PDB entry 6VVY | electron microscopy, 3.42 A resolution | chains C and O of the 10 polymer chains in the assembly

== Chain C ==
Name: DNA-directed RNA polymerase subunit beta
Organism: Mycobacterium tuberculosis
Notes: EC 2.7.7.6
Reference sequence: V9Z879 (V9Z879_MYCTX); residues 7-1178 here correspond to UniProt positions 1-1172 (UniProt number = residue number - 6)
Chain sequence (1179 residues; row label = number of the first residue in the row):
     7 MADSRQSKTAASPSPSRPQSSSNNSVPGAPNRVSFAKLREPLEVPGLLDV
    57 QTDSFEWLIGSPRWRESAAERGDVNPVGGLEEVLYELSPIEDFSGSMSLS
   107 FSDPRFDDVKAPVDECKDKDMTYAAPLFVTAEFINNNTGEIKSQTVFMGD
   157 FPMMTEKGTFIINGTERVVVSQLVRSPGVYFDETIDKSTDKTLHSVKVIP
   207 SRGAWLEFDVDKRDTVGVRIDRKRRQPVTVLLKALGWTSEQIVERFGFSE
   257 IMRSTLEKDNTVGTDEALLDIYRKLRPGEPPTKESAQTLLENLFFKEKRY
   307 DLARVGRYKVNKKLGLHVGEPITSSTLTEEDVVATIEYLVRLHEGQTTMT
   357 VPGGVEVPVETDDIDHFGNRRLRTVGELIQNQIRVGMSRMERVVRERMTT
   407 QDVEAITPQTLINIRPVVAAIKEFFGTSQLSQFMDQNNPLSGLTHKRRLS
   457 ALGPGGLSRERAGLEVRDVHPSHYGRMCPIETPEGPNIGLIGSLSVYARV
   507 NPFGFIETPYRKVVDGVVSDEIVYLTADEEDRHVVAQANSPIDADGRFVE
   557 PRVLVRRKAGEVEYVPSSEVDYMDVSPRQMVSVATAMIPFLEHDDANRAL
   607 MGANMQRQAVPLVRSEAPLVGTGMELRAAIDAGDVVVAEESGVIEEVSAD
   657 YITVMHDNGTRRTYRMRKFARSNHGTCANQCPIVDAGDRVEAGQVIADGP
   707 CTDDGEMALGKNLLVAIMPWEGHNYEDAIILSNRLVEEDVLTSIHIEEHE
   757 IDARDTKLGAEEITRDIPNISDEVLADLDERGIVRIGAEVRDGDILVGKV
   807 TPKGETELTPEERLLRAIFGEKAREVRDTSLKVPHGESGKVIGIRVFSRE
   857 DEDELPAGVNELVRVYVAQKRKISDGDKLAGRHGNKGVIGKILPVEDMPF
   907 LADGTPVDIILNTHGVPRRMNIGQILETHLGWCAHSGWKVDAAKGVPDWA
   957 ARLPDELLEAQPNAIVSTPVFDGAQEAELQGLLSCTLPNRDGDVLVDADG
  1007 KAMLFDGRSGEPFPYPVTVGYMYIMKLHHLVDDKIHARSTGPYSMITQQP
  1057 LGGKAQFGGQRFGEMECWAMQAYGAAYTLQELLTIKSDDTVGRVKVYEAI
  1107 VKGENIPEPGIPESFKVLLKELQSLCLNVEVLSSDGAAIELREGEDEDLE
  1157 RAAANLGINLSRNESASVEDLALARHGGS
Unresolved in the structure: 7-29, 1141-1185
Sequence notes: expression tag (1179-1185)
Ligand contacts: sorangicin a (SRN): Val176, Gln435, Leu436, Gln438, Phe439, Asp441, Thr450, His451, Arg454, Ser456, Leu458, Gly459, Arg465, Pro489, Asn493, Ile497, Arg613, His680

== Chain O ==
Molecule: 90-nt DNA strand
Organism: Mycobacterium tuberculosis
Sequence (90 nucleotides; numbered 1 to 90; the number before each row is that of its first residue):
     1 GGCTATGGATGACCGAACCTGGTCTTGACTCCATTGCCGGATTTGTATTA
    51 GACTGGCAGGGTTGCCCCGAAGCGGGCGGAAACAAGCACG
Unresolved in the structure: 1-13, 79-90

== Chain C / chain O interface ==
Pairs across the interface (12; chain C residue first):
  Gly209(C) with DG61(O), hydrogen bond to the base
  Trp211(C) with DG61(O), base contact
  Arg228(C) with DG61(O), hydrogen bond to the sugar
  Arg305(C) with DG59(O), base contact
  Arg398(C) with DC57(O), phosphate contact; DA58(O), salt bridge to the phosphate
  Gly462(C) with DT62(O), base contact
  Leu463(C) with DT62(O), base contact
  Ser464(C) with DT62(O), hydrogen bond to the base
  Glu466(C) with DT63(O), base contact
  Arg467(C) with DT62(O), base contact; DT63(O), hydrogen bond to the base
Other interface residues (no listed pair), chain C (11 interface residues in all): Ala210

== Summary ==
The interface between chain C and chain O involves 11 residues on one side and 6 on the other; the contacts
include 4 hydrogen bonds and 1 salt bridge. Polar pairs include Gly209(C)-DG61(O), Ser464(C)-DT62(O) and
Arg467(C)-DT63(O). Bound to chain C: sorangicin a.
Here chain C is DNA-directed RNA polymerase subunit beta and chain O is a 90-nt DNA strand, both from
Mycobacterium tuberculosis. Entry 6VVY (Mycobacterium tuberculosis WT RNAP transcription open promoter complex
with Sorangicin) was determined by electron microscopy, deposited together with 6VVS, 6VVT, 6VVV, 6VVX, 6VVZ
and 6VW0.
